5KVY - chains A and B of the 3 polymer chains in the assembly; structure by X-ray diffraction, 1.95 A resolution.

[Chain A (and B)]
Molecule: Poly(U)-binding-splicing factor PUF60
Organism: Homo sapiens
Notes: fragment: tandem RRM domains; chain B of this document is another copy of the same molecule, construct and numbering; everything in this record applies to it too
Reference sequence: Q9UHX1 (PUF60_HUMAN); residues 118-316 here = UniProt positions 118-316
Amino-acid sequence (216 residues; each row starts with the number of its first residue):
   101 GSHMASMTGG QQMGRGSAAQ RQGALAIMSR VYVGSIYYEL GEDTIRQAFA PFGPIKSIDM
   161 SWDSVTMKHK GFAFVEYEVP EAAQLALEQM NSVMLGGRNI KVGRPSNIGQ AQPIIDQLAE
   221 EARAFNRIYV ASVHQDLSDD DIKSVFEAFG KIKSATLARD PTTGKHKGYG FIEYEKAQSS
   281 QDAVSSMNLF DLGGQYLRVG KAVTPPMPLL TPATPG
Unresolved in the structure: 101-114, 209, 311-316 (chain B: 101-113, 208-209, 311-316)
Construct notes: expression tag (101-117); engineered mutation Gly-123 (Arg in Q9UHX1), Ser-129 (Cys in Q9UHX1), Ala-255 (Cys in Q9UHX1)
UniProt features mapped onto this chain:
  - modified residue: Ser-244 (Phosphoserine), Lys-251 (N6-acetyllysine), Thr-314 (Phosphothreonine)
  - natural variant: His-169 (H169Y: In VRJS)
What the authors report for this chain:
  - binding site for the 30-nt DNA strand: Tyr-132, Phe-172, Phe-174, Lys-201, Arg-204, Asn-207
  - conformationally variable residues (side-chain flip): Lys-201
  - specificity-determining residues: Lys-201 (proposed by the authors, not directly observed)

[Chain A / chain B interface]
Residue-residue contacts (18; chain A residue first):
  Leu-187(A) with Asn-191(B)
  Asn-191(A) with Asn-191(B), hydrogen bond; Val-202(B), hydrogen bond (side chain-backbone)
  Ser-192(A) with Gly-203(B); Arg-204(B), hydrogen bond (side chain-backbone)
  Asn-199(A) with Arg-204(B), hydrogen bond (side chain-backbone)
  Lys-201(A) with Tyr-132(B); Lys-201(B)
  Val-202(A) with Asn-191(B), hydrogen bond (backbone-side chain)
  Gly-203(A) with Ser-192(B)
  Arg-204(A) with Ser-192(B), hydrogen bond (backbone-side chain); Asn-199(B), hydrogen bond (backbone-side chain)
  Ser-206(A) with Asn-199(B)
  Gln-281(A) with Ser-285(B), hydrogen bond; Ser-286(B), hydrogen bond
  Ser-285(A) with Gln-281(B), hydrogen bond; Ser-285(B)
  Ser-286(A) with Gln-281(B), hydrogen bond
Other interface residues (no listed pair), chain A (14 interface residues in all): Tyr-132, Pro-205
Other interface residues (no listed pair), chain B (14 interface residues in all): Leu-187, Pro-205, Ser-206

[Summary]
Chain A and chain B each contribute 14 residues to their interface, with 11 hydrogen bonds. Among the polar
pairs are Asn-191(A)/Asn-191(B), Asn-191(A)/Val-202(B) and Ser-192(A)/Arg-204(B). From the paper: a binding
site for the 30-nt DNA strand at Tyr-132(A), Phe-172(A) and Phe-174(A) among others; the specificity
determinant Lys-201(A).
Both chains are Poly(U)-binding-splicing factor PUF60 (Homo sapiens). Entry 5KVY (Crystal structure of the two
tandem rrm domains of PUF60 bound to a portion of an ...) was determined by X-ray diffraction together with
5KW1, 5KW6 and 5KWQ from the same study.
